Entry 2E3X (X-ray diffraction, 2.91 A resolution); this record covers chains B and C of the 3 polymer chains in the assembly.

Chain B:
Name: Coagulation factor X-activating enzyme light chain 2
Source organism: Daboia russellii siamensis
UniProtKB: Q4PRD2 (LC2_DABRU); residues 0-133 here correspond to UniProt positions 25-158 (UniProt number = residue number + 25)
Chain sequence (134 residues; numbered 0 to 133; the number before each row is that of its first residue; numbering starts at 0):
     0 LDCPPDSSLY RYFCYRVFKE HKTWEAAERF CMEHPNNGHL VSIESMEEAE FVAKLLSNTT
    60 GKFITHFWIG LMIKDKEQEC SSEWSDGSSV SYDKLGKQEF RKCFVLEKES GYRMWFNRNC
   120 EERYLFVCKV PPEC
Not modelled in the structure: 0, 60-63
Swiss-Prot annotation at these positions:
  - glycosylation: Asn57 (N-linked (GlcNAc...) (complex) asparagine)
Disulfides: Cys2-Cys13, Cys30-Cys127, Cys102-Cys119
Glycans and other covalent adducts: N-acetylglucosamine (NAG) linked to Asn57

Chain C:
Name: Coagulation factor X-activating enzyme light chain 1
Source organism: Daboia russellii siamensis
UniProtKB: Q4PRD1 (LC1_DABRU); residues 2-123 here correspond to UniProt positions 25-146 (UniProt number = residue number + 23)
Chain sequence (122 residues; row label = number of the first residue in the row):
     2 LDCPSGWLSY EQHCYKGFND LKNWTDAEKF CTEQKKGSHL VSLHSREEEK FVVNLISENL
    62 EYPATWIGLG NMWKDCRMEW SDRGNVKYKA LAEESYCLIM ITHEKVWKSM TCNFIAPVVC
   122 KF
Not modelled in the structure: 2, 123
Swiss-Prot annotation at these positions:
  - glycosylation: Asn24 (N-linked (GlcNAc...) (complex) asparagine)
Disulfides: Cys4-Cys15, Cys32-Cys121, Cys98-Cys113
Glycans and other covalent adducts: N-acetylglucosamine (NAG) linked to Asn24
From the paper describing this entry:
  - binding site for gm6001: Phe115 (by similarity / conservation)

How chain B and chain C interact:
Contacting residue pairs (93; chain B residue first):
  Glu27(B) - Ser82(C)  hydrogen bond
  His38(B) - Ser82(C)  hydrogen bond (side chain-backbone)
  His38(B) - Asp83(C)
  His38(B) - Arg84(C)  hydrogen bond
  Leu39(B) - Ser82(C)
  Val40(B) - Trp81(C)
  Ser41(B) - Trp81(C)
  Ser41(B) - Asp83(C)  hydrogen bond
  Ile42(B) - Trp81(C)
  Ile42(B) - Tyr89(C)
  Glu43(B) - Asn86(C)
  Glu43(B) - Tyr89(C)
  Ser44(B) - Tyr89(C)
  Met45(B) - Tyr89(C)
  Ala48(B) - Tyr89(C)
  Ile68(B) - Trp81(C)  hydrophobic
  Gly69(B) - Trp81(C)
  Gly69(B) - Ser82(C)  hydrogen bond (backbone-backbone)
  Leu70(B) - Met79(C)  hydrophobic
  Leu70(B) - Glu80(C)
  Leu70(B) - Trp81(C)
  Leu70(B) - Val87(C)  hydrophobic
  Met71(B) - Met79(C)
  Met71(B) - Glu80(C)  hydrogen bond (backbone-backbone)
  Met71(B) - Ser82(C)
  Ile72(B) - Trp74(C)  hydrophobic
  Ile72(B) - Cys77(C)  hydrophobic
  Ile72(B) - Arg78(C)
  Lys73(B) - Arg78(C)  hydrogen bond (backbone-backbone)
  Lys73(B) - Glu80(C)  salt bridge
  Asp74(B) - Arg78(C)
  Gln77(B) - Met73(C)
  Gln77(B) - Trp74(C)  hydrogen bond (backbone-side chain)
  Glu78(B) - Met73(C)
  Cys79(B) - Cys77(C)  disulfide
  Ser81(B) - Asn72(C)
  Glu82(B) - Leu70(C)
  Trp83(B) - Val42(C)
  Trp83(B) - Ser43(C)
  Trp83(B) - Leu44(C)
  Trp83(B) - His45(C)
  Trp83(B) - Ile68(C)  hydrophobic
  Trp83(B) - Gly69(C)
  Trp83(B) - Leu70(C)  hydrophobic
  Trp83(B) - Trp108(C)  hydrophobic
  Ser84(B) - Glu29(C)  hydrogen bond
  Ser84(B) - His40(C)
  Ser84(B) - Leu41(C)
  Ser84(B) - Gly69(C)  hydrogen bond (backbone-backbone)
  Asp85(B) - His40(C)
  Asp85(B) - Ser43(C)  hydrogen bond
  Ser87(B) - His45(C)  hydrogen bond
  Ser88(B) - His45(C)
  Ser90(B) - His45(C)
  Tyr91(B) - Leu44(C)
  Tyr91(B) - His45(C)
  Tyr91(B) - Ser46(C)
  Tyr91(B) - Arg47(C)
  Tyr91(B) - Glu50(C)  hydrogen bond
  Tyr91(B) - Trp108(C)
  Asp92(B) - Trp108(C)
  Lys93(B) - Glu50(C)
  Lys93(B) - Lys106(C)
  Lys93(B) - Val107(C)
  Lys93(B) - Trp108(C)
  Leu94(B) - Trp74(C)  hydrophobic
  Leu94(B) - Leu99(C)  hydrophobic
  Leu94(B) - Trp108(C)
  Glu98(B) - Trp74(C)
  Glu98(B) - Trp108(C)
  Glu98(B) - Lys109(C)  salt bridge
  Glu98(B) - Ser110(C)  hydrogen bond (backbone-side chain)
  Phe99(B) - Trp74(C)  hydrophobic
  Arg100(B) - Trp74(C)
  Arg100(B) - Tyr97(C)
  Arg100(B) - Ser110(C)  hydrogen bond
  Lys101(B) - Trp74(C)
  Phe103(B) - Trp74(C)
  Arg112(B) - Tyr89(C)
  Arg112(B) - Ala91(C)
  Met113(B) - Ala91(C)
  Met113(B) - Ala93(C)  hydrophobic
  Trp114(B) - Trp81(C)  hydrophobic
  Trp114(B) - Tyr89(C)
  Trp114(B) - Lys90(C)
  Trp114(B) - Ala91(C)  hydrogen bond (backbone-backbone)
  Trp114(B) - Leu92(C)  hydrophobic
  Trp114(B) - Ala93(C)  hydrogen bond (backbone-backbone)
  Phe115(B) - Ala93(C)  hydrophobic
  Phe115(B) - Glu95(C)
  Asn116(B) - Trp74(C)  hydrogen bond (side chain-backbone)
  Asn116(B) - Lys75(C)
  Asn116(B) - Tyr97(C)
Other interface residues (no listed pair), chain B (45 interface residues in all): Trp23, Val89, Gly95
Other interface residues (no listed pair), chain C (42 interface residues in all): Trp25, Glu94
Cross-chain cystine bridges: Cys79(B)-Cys77(C)

In short:
The interface between chain B and chain C involves 45 residues on one side and 42 on the other; the contacts
include 1 disulfide bond, 18 hydrogen bonds and 2 salt bridges. Among the polar pairs are Lys73(B)-Glu80(C),
Glu98(B)-Lys109(C) and Glu27(B)-Ser82(C). N-acetylglucosamine is covalently linked to Asn57(B). The paper
reports a binding site for gm6001 at Phe115(C).
Chain B is Coagulation factor X-activating enzyme light chain 2 and chain C is Coagulation factor X-activating
enzyme light chain 1, both from Daboia russellii siamensis; the structure, Crystal structure of Russell's
viper venom metalloproteinase, was determined by X-ray diffraction.
